6Q6L - chains A and B; structure by X-ray diffraction, 1.81 A resolution.

Chain A (and B):
Protein: Glucosylceramidase
Source organism: Homo sapiens
Notes: EC 3.2.1.45; chain B of this document is another copy of the same molecule, construct and numbering; everything in this record applies to it too
UniProtKB: P04062 (GLCM_HUMAN); residues 1-497 here correspond to UniProt positions 40-536 (UniProt number = residue number + 39)
Sequence (497 residues; numbered 1 to 497; the number before each row is that of its first residue):
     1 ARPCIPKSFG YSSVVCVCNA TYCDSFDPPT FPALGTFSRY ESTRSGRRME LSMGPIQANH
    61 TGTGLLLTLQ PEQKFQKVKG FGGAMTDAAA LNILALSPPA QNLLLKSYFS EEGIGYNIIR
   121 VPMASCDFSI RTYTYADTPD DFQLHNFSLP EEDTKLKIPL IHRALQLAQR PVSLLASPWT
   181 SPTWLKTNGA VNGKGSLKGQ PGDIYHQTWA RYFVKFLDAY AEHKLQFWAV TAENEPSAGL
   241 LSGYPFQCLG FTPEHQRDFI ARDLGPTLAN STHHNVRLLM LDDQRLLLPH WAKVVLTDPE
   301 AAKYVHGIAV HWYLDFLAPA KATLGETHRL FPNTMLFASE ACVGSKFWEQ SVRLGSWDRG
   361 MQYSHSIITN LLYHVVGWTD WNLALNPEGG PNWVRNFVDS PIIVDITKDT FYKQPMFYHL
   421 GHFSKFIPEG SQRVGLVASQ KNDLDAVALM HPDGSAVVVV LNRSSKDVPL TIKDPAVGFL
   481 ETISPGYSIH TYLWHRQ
Disulfides: Cys-4/Cys-16, Cys-18/Cys-23
Glycans and other covalent adducts: N-acetylglucosamine (NAG) linked to Asn-19; compound RJR linked to Glu-340
Differences from the reference sequence: variant His-495 (Arg534 in P04062)
Ligand contacts:
  - RJR ((1S,2R,3R,4S,5S)-4-[[4-[3-(1-adamantylmethoxy)propyl]-1,2,3-triazol-1-yl]methyl]cyclohexane-1,2,3,5-tetrol), molecule 1: Asp-127, Phe-128, Trp-179, Asn-234, Glu-235, Leu-241, Tyr-244, Phe-246, His-311, Tyr-313, Leu-314, Cys-342, Trp-381, Asn-396, Phe-397, Val-398
  - RJR, molecule 2: Phe-316, Leu-317, Phe-347
UniProt features mapped onto this chain:
  - active site: Glu-235 (Proton donor), Glu-340 (Nucleophile)
  - glycosylation (N-linked (GlcNAc...) asparagine): Asn-19, Asn-59, Asn-146, Asn-270, Asn-462
What the authors report for this chain:
  - binding site for RJR: Phe-246, Tyr-313, Trp-348

Interface between chain A and chain B:
Pairs across the interface - 17 pairs, chain A then chain B:
  Ser-242(A) / Trp-348(B)
  Ser-242(A) / Asp-358(B)
  Gly-243(A) / Trp-348(B)
  Tyr-244(A) / Trp-348(B)
  Pro-245(A) / Trp-348(B)
  Phe-316(A) / Leu-286(B)
  Leu-317(A) / Leu-286(B)
  Leu-317(A) / Trp-312(B)  hydrophobic
  Leu-317(A) / Phe-316(B)  hydrophobic
  Leu-317(A) / Leu-317(B)
  Leu-317(A) / Pro-319(B)
  Trp-348(A) / Ser-242(B)  hydrogen bond (side chain-backbone)
  Trp-348(A) / Gly-243(B)  hydrogen bond (side chain-backbone)
  Trp-348(A) / Tyr-244(B)  hydrophobic
  Trp-348(A) / Pro-245(B)
  Arg-395(A) / Phe-347(B)
  Phe-397(A) / Phe-347(B)  hydrophobic
Other interface residues (no listed pair), chain A (13 interface residues in all): Leu-314, Ala-318, Phe-347, Glu-349
Other interface residues (no listed pair), chain B (16 interface residues in all): Leu-241, Ala-318, Glu-349, Asn-396

Summary:
The interface between chain A and chain B involves 13 residues on one side and 16 on the other; the contacts
include 2 hydrogen bonds. Polar pairs include Trp-348(A)/Ser-242(B) and Trp-348(A)/Gly-243(B). Bound to chain
A: compound RJR. Covalently linked compound RJR: at Glu-340(A). The paper reports a binding site for RJR at
Phe-246(A), Tyr-313(A) and Trp-348(A).
Both chains are Glucosylceramidase (Homo sapiens). Entry 6Q6L (Crystal structure of recombinant human
beta-glucocerebrosidase in complex with adamantyl-cyclophellitol inhibitor (ME656)) was determined by X-ray
diffraction together with 6Q6K and 6Q6N from the same study.
